5TH2 - chains A and E of the 3 polymer chains in the assembly; structure by X-ray diffraction, 1.84 A resolution.

== Chain A ==
Name: cetuximab Fab, light chain
Source organism: Mus musculus, Homo sapiens
Notes: antibody fragment or engineered binder
Sequence (213 residues; each row starts with the number of its first residue):
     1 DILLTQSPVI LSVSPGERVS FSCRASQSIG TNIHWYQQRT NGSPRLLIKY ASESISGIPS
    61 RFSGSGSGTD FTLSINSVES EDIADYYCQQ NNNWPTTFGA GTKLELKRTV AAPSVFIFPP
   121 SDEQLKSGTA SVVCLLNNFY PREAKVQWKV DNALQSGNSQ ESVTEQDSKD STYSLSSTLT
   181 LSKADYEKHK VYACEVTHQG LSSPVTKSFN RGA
Disulfide bonds: C23-C88, C134-C194

== Chain E ==
Name: L5Q meditope
Sequence (12 residues; row label = number of the first residue in the row):
     1 CQFDQSTRRL KC
Disulfide bonds: C1-C12

== How chain A and chain E interact ==
Residue-residue contacts (24):
  V9(A) - C1(E)  hydrophobic
  I10(A) - C1(E)  hydrophobic
  I10(A) - C12(E)  hydrophobic
  Q38(A) - F3(E)
  Q38(A) - R8(E)
  Q38(A) - R9(E)
  R39(A) - R9(E)
  T40(A) - T7(E)
  T40(A) - R9(E)  hydrogen bond
  N41(A) - S6(E)  hydrogen bond (side chain-backbone)
  N41(A) - T7(E)  hydrogen bond (backbone-backbone)
  N41(A) - R8(E)
  G42(A) - R8(E)
  S43(A) - R8(E)
  A84(A) - R9(E)  hydrogen bond (backbone-side chain)
  D85(A) - R9(E)  salt bridge
  D85(A) - L10(E)  hydrogen bond (side chain-backbone)
  Y87(A) - L10(E)
  A100(A) - L10(E)
  G101(A) - L10(E)
  K103(A) - R9(E)
  K103(A) - L10(E)  hydrogen bond (side chain-backbone)
  K103(A) - C12(E)
  E165(A) - R9(E)  salt bridge
Other interface residues (no listed pair), chain A (18 interface residues in all): I83, T102, L104

== Summary ==
The interface between chain A and chain E involves 18 residues on one side and 8 on the other; the contacts
include 6 hydrogen bonds and 2 salt bridges. Polar pairs include D85(A)-R9(E), E165(A)-R9(E) and T40(A)-R9(E).
Here chain A is cetuximab Fab, light chain (Mus musculus, Homo sapiens) and chain E is L5Q meditope. Entry
5TH2 (Cetuximab Fab in complex with L5Q meditope variant) was determined by X-ray diffraction together with
5ETU, 5EUK, 5F88, 5FF6, 5I2I, 5IOP and 7 further entries from the same study.
